9NEG - chains B and I of the 6 polymer chains in the assembly; structure by electron microscopy, 3.17 A resolution.

# Chain B (and I)
Molecule: Potassium voltage-gated channel protein Shaker
Source organism: Drosophila melanogaster
Notes: chain I of this document is another copy of the same molecule, construct and numbering; everything in this record applies to it too
UniProt: P08510 (KCNAS_DROME); the construct has insertions or renumbered stretches relative to UniProt, so the offset changes along the chain: 2-512 = UniProt 2-512; 514-656 = UniProt 513-655
Sequence (668 residues; numbered 1 to 668; the number before each row is that of its first residue):
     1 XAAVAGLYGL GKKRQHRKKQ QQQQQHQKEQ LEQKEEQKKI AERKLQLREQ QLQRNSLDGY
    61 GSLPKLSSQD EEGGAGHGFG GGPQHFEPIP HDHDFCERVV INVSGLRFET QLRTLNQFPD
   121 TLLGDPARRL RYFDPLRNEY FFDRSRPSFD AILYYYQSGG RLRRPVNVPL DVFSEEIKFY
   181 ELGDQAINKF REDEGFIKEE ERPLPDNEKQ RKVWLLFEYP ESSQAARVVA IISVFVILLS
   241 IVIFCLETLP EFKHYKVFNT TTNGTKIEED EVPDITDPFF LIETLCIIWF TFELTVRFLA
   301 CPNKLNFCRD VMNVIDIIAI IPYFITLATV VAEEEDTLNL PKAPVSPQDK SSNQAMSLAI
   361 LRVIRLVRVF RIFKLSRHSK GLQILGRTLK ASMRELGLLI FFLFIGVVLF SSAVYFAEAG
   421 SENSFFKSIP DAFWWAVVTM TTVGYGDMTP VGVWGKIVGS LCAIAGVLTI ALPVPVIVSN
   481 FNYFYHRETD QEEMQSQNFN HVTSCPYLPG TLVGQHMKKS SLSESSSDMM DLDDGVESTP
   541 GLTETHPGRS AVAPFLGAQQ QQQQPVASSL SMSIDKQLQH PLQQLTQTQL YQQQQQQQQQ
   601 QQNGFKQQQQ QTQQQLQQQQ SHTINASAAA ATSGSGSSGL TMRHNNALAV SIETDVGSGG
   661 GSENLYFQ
Not modelled in the structure: 1-82, 92-95, 195-215, 251-277, 299-309, 327-356, 490-668 (chain I: 13-668)
Modified / non-standard residues: ACE (acetyl group) at position 1
Differences from the reference sequence: acetylation (1); engineered mutation Lys12 (Glu in P08510), Lys13 (Asp in P08510); insertion (513); expression tag (657-668)
Ion coordination: K+ site 1: Thr442, Val443 (shared with 2 residues of chain A; 2 residues of chain C; 2 residues of chain D); K+ site 2: Thr442 (shared with 1 residue of chain A; 1 residue of chain C; 1 residue of chain D)
Reported in the primary citation:
  - post-translational modification sites: Ala2

# Chain B / chain I interface
Pairs across the interface - 6 pairs, chain B then chain I:
  Thr441(B) - Ala2(I)
  Thr442(B) - ACE_1(I)
  Thr442(B) - Ala2(I)
  Ile470(B) - Ala3(I)
  Ala471(B) - Ala3(I)  hydrophobic
  Val474(B) - Ala3(I)
Also at the interface, not in a pair above, chain B (7 interface residues in all): Val467, Pro475
Also at the interface, not in a pair above, chain I (4 interface residues in all): Gly6
The authors on this interface:
  - residue pairs: Ile470(B)-Ala2(I) (hydrophobic contact)

# In short
The interface between chain B and chain I involves 7 residues on one side and 4 on the other. The authors
report a hydrophobic contact between Ile470(B) and Ala2(I). Thr442(B) and Val443(B) coordinate K+ site 1. From
the paper: a modification site at Ala2(B).
Chain B and chain I are both Potassium voltage-gated channel protein Shaker (Drosophila melanogaster); the
structure, AcA-EI-shaker Class C, was determined by electron microscopy together with 9NEC, 9NED, 9NEI, 9NES
and 9NEU from the same study.
